Entry 6L49 (electron microscopy, 18.90 A resolution (very low resolution: no residue pairs are listed; an interface is given only as per-side residue counts)); this record covers chains I and K of the 26 polymer chains in the assembly.

Chain I:
Molecule: 485-nt DNA strand
Sequence (485 nucleotides; each row starts with the number of its first residue; numbers below 1 keep their minus sign (DA-242 is residue -242)):
  -242 ATCAGAATCCCGGTGCCGAGGCCGCTCAATTGGTCGTAGACAGCTCTAGC
  -192 ACCGCTTAAACGCACGTACGCGCTGTCCCCCGCGTTTTAACCGCCAAGGG
  -142 GATTACTCCCTAGTCTCCAGGCACGTGTCAGATATATACATCGATTGGAT
   -92 AGGCCCGGACGGCCTGGATAATCAGAATCCCGGTGCCGAGGCCGCTCAAT
   -42 TGGTCGTAGACAGCTCTAGCACCGCTTAAACGCACGTACGCGCTGTCCCC
     8 CGCGTTTTAACCGCCAAGGGGATTACTCCCTAGTCTCCAGGCACGTGTCA
    58 GATATATACATCGATTGGATAGGCCCCAACGGCCTGGATAATCAGAATCC
   108 CGGTGCCGAGGCCGCTCAATTGGTCGTAGACAGCTCTAGCACCGCTTAAA
   158 CGCACGTACGCGCTGTCCCCCGCGTTTTAACCGCCAAGGGGATTACTCCC
   208 TAGTCTCCAGGCACGTGTCAGATATATACATCGAT

Chain K:
Molecule: Histone H3.1
Organism: Homo sapiens
UniProt: P68431 (H31_HUMAN); residues 0-135 here correspond to UniProt positions 1-136 (UniProt number = residue number + 1)
Chain sequence (139 residues; each row starts with the number of its first residue; numbers below 1 keep their minus sign (Gly-3 is residue -3)):
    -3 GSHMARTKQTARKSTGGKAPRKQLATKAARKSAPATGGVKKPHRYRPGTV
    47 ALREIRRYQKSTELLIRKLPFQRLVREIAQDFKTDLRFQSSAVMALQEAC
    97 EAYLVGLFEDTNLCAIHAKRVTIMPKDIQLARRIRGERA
Disordered / not traced: -3 to 37, 135
Construct notes: expression tag (-3 to -1)
Curated features (UniProtKB/Swiss-Prot):
  - modified residue: Arg2 (Asymmetric dimethylarginine), Thr3 (Phosphothreonine), Lys4 (Allysine), Gln5 (5-glutamyl dopamine), Thr6 (Phosphothreonine), Arg8 (Citrulline), Lys9 (N6,N6,N6-trimethyllysine), Ser10 (ADP-ribosylserine), Thr11 (Phosphothreonine), Lys14 (N6-(2-hydroxyisobutyryl)lysine), Arg17 (Asymmetric dimethylarginine), Lys18 (N6-(2-hydroxyisobutyryl)lysine), Lys23 (N6-(2-hydroxyisobutyryl)lysine), Arg26 (Citrulline), Lys27 (N6,N6,N6-trimethyllysine), Ser28 (ADP-ribosylserine), Lys36 (N6,N6,N6-trimethyllysine), Lys37 (N6-methyllysine), Tyr41 (Phosphotyrosine), Lys56 (N6,N6,N6-trimethyllysine) and 8 more in UniProt
  - lipidation: Lys18 (N6-decanoyllysine)

How chain I and chain K interact:
At this resolution (19 A) residue pairs are not listed: 13 residues of chain I and 20 of chain K lie at the interface.

Overview:
13 residues of chain I and 20 residues of chain K are in contact.
Here chain I is a 485-nt DNA strand and chain K is Histone H3.1 (Homo sapiens). Entry 6L49 (H3-CA-H3
tri-nucleosome with the 22 base-pair linker DNA) was determined by electron microscopy (same publication as
6L4A).
